Entry 8F92 (electron microscopy, 3.14 A resolution); this record covers chains H and L of the 18 polymer chains in the assembly.

== Chain H ==
Molecule: B11_d77.7 Fab heavy chain
From: Mus musculus
Notes: antibody fragment or engineered binder
Chain sequence (130 residues; numbered 1 to 113 plus 17 insertion-coded residues; the number before each row is that of its first residue; a row labelled like 82A-82C holds insertion residues (82A, then the next letters in order)):
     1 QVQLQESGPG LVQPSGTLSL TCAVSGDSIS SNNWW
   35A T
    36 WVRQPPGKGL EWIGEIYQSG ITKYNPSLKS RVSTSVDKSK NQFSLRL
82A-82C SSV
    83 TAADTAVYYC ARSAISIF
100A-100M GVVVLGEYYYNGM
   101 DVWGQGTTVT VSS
Disordered / not traced: 112-113
Disulfide bonds: Cys22-Cys92

== Chain L ==
Molecule: B11_d77.7 Fab kappa light chain
From: Mus musculus
Notes: antibody fragment or engineered binder
Chain sequence (107 residues; numbered 1 to 107; the number before each row is that of its first residue):
     1 DIQMTQSPAS QSVSVGETVT ITCRVSENIY SHLAWYQQKQ GKSPQLLVYG ATNLADGVPS
    61 RFSGSGSGTQ YSLKINNLQS EDFGSYYCQH FWDAPYTFGG GTKLEIK
Disordered / not traced: 106-107
Disulfide bonds: Cys23-Cys88

== Chain H / chain L interface ==
Residue-residue contacts (25; chain H residue first):
  Gln39(H) with Gln38(L), hydrogen bond; Tyr87(L)
  Leu45(H) with Phe98(L)
  Trp47(H) with Gln89(L); Pro95(L), hydrophobic; Tyr96(L)
  Glu50(H) with Tyr96(L)
  Lys58(H) with Tyr96(L), hydrogen bond
  Asn60(H) with Pro95(L)
  Pro61(H) with Pro95(L)
  Tyr91(H) with Ser43(L)
  Tyr100J(H) with Phe91(L), hydrophobic; Tyr96(L), hydrogen bond
  Asn100K(H) with Leu46(L); Tyr49(L)
  Gly100L(H) with Tyr36(L); Leu46(L); Phe91(L)
  Met100M(H) with Tyr36(L), hydrogen bond (backbone-side chain); Gln89(L)
  Trp103(H) with Tyr36(L); Ser43(L); Pro44(L), hydrogen bond (side chain-backbone)
  Gly104(H) with Ser43(L), hydrogen bond (backbone-side chain)
  Gln105(H) with Ser43(L), hydrogen bond (backbone-side chain)
Also at the interface, not in a pair above, chain H (20 interface residues in all): Val37, Gly44, Tyr100I, Asp101, Gly106
Also at the interface, not in a pair above, chain L (14 interface residues in all): His32, Gly100

== Overview ==
20 residues of chain H and 14 residues of chain L are in contact, with 7 hydrogen bonds. Among the polar pairs
are Gln39(H)-Gln38(L), Lys58(H)-Tyr96(L) and Met100M(H)-Tyr36(L).
Chain H is B11_d77.7 Fab heavy chain and chain L is B11_d77.7 Fab kappa light chain, both from Mus musculus;
the structure, HIV Env BG505_MD39_B11 SOSIP boosting trimer in complex with B11_d77.7 mouse Fab and RM20A3
Fab, was determined by electron microscopy, deposited together with 8F9G, 8F9M and 8VFV.
